9ML7 - chains A and L of the 5 polymer chains in the assembly; structure by electron microscopy, 3.20 A resolution.

Chain A:
Name: Spike glycoprotein
Organism: Severe acute respiratory syndrome coronavirus 2
UniProt: P0DTC2 (SPIKE_SARS2); numbering as in UniProt; present here: 1-676, 680-1213
Chain sequence (1256 residues; numbered 1 to 1259; 3 numbers in that range are skipped by the numbering (no residue carries them; nothing is unmodelled there); the number before each row is that of its first residue):
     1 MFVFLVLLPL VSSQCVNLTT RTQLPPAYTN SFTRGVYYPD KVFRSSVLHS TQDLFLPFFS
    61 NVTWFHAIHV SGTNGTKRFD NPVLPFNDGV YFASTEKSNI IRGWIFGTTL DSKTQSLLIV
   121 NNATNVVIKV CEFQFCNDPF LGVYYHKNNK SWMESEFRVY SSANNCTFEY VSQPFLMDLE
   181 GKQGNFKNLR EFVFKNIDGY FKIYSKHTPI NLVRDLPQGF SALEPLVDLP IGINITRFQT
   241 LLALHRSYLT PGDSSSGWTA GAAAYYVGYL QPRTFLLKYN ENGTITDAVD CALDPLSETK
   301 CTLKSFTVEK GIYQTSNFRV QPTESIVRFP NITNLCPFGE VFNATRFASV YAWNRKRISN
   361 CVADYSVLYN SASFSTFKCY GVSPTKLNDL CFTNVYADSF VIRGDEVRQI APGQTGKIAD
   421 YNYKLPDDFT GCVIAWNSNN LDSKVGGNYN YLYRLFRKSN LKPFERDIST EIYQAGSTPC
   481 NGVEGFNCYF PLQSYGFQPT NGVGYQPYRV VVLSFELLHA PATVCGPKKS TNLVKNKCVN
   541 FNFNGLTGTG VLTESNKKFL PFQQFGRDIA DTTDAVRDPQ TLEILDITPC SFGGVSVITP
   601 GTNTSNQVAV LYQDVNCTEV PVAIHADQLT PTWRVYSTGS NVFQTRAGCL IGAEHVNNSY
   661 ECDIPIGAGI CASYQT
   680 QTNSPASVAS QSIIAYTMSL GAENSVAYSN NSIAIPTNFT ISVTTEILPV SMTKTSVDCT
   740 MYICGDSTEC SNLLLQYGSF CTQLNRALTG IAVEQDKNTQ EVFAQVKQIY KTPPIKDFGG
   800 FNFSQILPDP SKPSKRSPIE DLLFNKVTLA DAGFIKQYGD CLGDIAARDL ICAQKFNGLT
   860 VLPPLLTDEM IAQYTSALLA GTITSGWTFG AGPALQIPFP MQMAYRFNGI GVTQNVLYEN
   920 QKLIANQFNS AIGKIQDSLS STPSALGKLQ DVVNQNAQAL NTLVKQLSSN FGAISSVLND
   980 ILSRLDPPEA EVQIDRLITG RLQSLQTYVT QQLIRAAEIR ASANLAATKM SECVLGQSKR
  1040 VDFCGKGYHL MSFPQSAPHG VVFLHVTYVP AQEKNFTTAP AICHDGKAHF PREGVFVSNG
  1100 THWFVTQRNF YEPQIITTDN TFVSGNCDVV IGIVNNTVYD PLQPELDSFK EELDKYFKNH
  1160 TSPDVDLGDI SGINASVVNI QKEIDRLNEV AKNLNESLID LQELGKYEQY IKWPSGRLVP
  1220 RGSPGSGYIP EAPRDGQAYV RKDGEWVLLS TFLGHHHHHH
Not modelled in the structure: 1-26, 70-77, 144-164, 173-185, 246-262, 623-635, 680-688, 828-853, 1148-1259
Sequence notes: engineered mutation Pro817 (Phe in P0DTC2), Pro892 (Ala in P0DTC2), Pro899 (Ala in P0DTC2), Pro942 (Ala in P0DTC2), Pro986 (Lys in P0DTC2), Pro987 (Val in P0DTC2); expression tag (1214-1259)
Curated features (UniProtKB/Swiss-Prot):
  - region: Asn280 to Cys301 (Putative superantigen), Arg403 to Asp405 (Integrin-binding motif), Asn448 to Phe456 (Immunodominant HLA epitope recognized by the CD8+), Ser816 to Tyr837 (Fusion peptide 1), Lys835 to Phe855 (Fusion peptide 2), Asp1163 to Glu1202 (Heptad repeat 2)
  - site: Arg815, Ser816 (Cleavage)
  - glycosylation: Asn17 (N-linked (GlcNAc...) (complex) asparagine), Asn61 (N-linked (GlcNAc...) (hybrid) asparagine), Asn74 (N-linked (GlcNAc...) (complex) asparagine), Asn122 (N-linked (GlcNAc...) (hybrid) asparagine), Asn149 (N-linked (GlcNAc...) (complex) asparagine), Asn165 (N-linked (GlcNAc...) (complex) asparagine), Asn234 (N-linked (GlcNAc...) (high mannose) asparagine), Asn282 (N-linked (GlcNAc...) (complex) asparagine), Thr323 (O-linked (GalNAc) threonine), Ser325 (O-linked (HexNAc...) serine), Asn331 (N-linked (GlcNAc...) (complex) asparagine), Asn343 (N-linked (GlcNAc...) (complex) asparagine), Asn603 (N-linked (GlcNAc...) (hybrid) asparagine), Asn616 (N-linked (GlcNAc...) (complex) asparagine), Asn657 (N-linked (GlcNAc...) (complex) asparagine), Thr676 (O-linked (GlcNAc...) threonine), Asn709 (N-linked (GlcNAc...) (high mannose) asparagine), Asn717 (N-linked (GlcNAc...) (hybrid) asparagine), Asn801 (N-linked (GlcNAc...) (hybrid) asparagine), Asn1074 (N-linked (GlcNAc...) (hybrid) asparagine) and 5 more in UniProt
  - natural variant: Leu5 (L5F: In strain: Iota/B.1.526), Ser13 (S13I: In strain: Epsilon/B.1.427/B.1.429), Leu18 (L18F: In strain: Beta/B.1.351, Gamma/P.1 and 1 more), Thr19 (T19I: In strain: Omicron/BQ.1.1, Omicron/XBB.1.5 and 1 more; T19R: In strain: Delta/B.1.617.2, Omicron/BA.2 and 4 more), Thr20 (T20N: In strain: Gamma/P.1), Leu24 to Ala27 (sequence variant, change not given here; In strain: Omicron/BA.2, Omicron/BA.2.12.1 and 6 more), Pro26 (P26S: In strain: Gamma/P.1), Gln52 (Q52H: In strain: Omicron/EG.5.1), Ala67 (A67V: In strain: Eta/B.1.525, Omicron/BA.1), His69 to Val70 (deletion: In strain: Alpha/B.1.1.7, Eta/B.1.525 and 5 more), Gly75 (G75V: In strain: Lambda/C.37), Thr76 (T76I: In strain: Lambda/C.37), 79 further natural variant entries in UniProt
  - mutagenesis: His69 to Val70 (Increased incorporation of cleaved spike into virions), Asn121 (N121Q: Partial loss of biliverdin affinity), Arg190 (R190K: Partial loss of biliverdin affinity), Asn234 (N234Q: Increased resistance to neutralizing antibodies), Asn331 (N331Q: Reduced viral infectivity), Asn343 (N343Q: Reduced viral infectivity), Leu452 (L452R: Increased resistance to neutralizing antibodies. Decreases HLA binding to NF9 epitope. Increased binding affinity to human ACE2), Tyr453 (Y453F: Decreased HLA binding to NF9 epitope. Increased binding affinity to human ACE2), Ala475 (A475V: Increased resistance to neutralizing antibodies), Val483 (V483A: Increased resistance to neutralizing antibodies), Glu484 (E484D: Increased replication in human TMEM106B overexpressing cells), Phe490 (F490L: Increased resistance to neutralizing antibodies and human covalescent sera neutralization), 6 further mutagenesis entries in UniProt
Disulfide bonds: Cys131-Cys166, Cys291-Cys301, Cys336-Cys361, Cys379-Cys432, Cys391-Cys525, Cys480-Cys488, Cys617-Cys649, Cys662-Cys671, Cys738-Cys760, Cys743-Cys749, Cys1032-Cys1043, Cys1082-Cys1126
Covalent attachments: N-acetylglucosamine (NAG) linked to Asn282, Asn331, Asn343, Asn603, Asn616, Asn657, Asn709, Asn717, Asn1074, Asn1098, Asn1134
From the paper describing this entry:
  - mutagenesis - R357N, Y396T: decreased binding to M8b-B1

Chain L:
Name: M8b-C10 light chain
Organism: Oryctolagus cuniculus
Chain sequence (218 residues; row label = number of the first residue in the row; a row labelled like 95A-95D holds insertion residues (95A, then the next letters in order)):
     2 QVLTQTPSSV SAAVGGTVTI NCQSSQ
   27A S
    28 VNNNDLAWYQ QKPGQPPKLL IYFVSTLPSG VSSRFKGSGS GTQFTLTISG VQCDDAATYY
    88 CQGGFGCN
95A-95D SGDC
    96 TAFGGGTEVV VKRTVAAPSV FIFPPSDEQL KSGTASVVCL LNNFYPREAK VQWKVDNALQ
   156 SGNSQESVTE QDSKDSTYSL SSTLTLSKAD YEKHKVYACE VTHQGLSSPV TKSFNRGEC
Not modelled in the structure: 109-214
Disulfide bonds: Cys23-Cys88, Cys94-Cys95D

Chain A / chain L interface:
Pairs across the interface - 9 pairs, chain A then chain L:
  Asn439(A) - Phe50(L)
  Asn440(A) - Phe50(L)
  Asn440(A) - Thr53(L)
  Ser443(A) - Tyr49(L)
  Lys444(A) - Tyr49(L)
  Val445(A) - Tyr49(L)  hydrogen bond (backbone-side chain)
  Val445(A) - Pro55(L)  hydrophobic
  Val445(A) - Ser56(L)  hydrogen bond (backbone-side chain)
  Pro499(A) - Tyr49(L)  hydrophobic
Interface residues without a listed pair, chain A (7 interface residues in all): Asn437
Interface residues without a listed pair, chain L (8 interface residues in all): Asn30, Asn31, Leu46

Overview:
The interface between chain A and chain L involves 7 residues on one side and 8 on the other, with 2 hydrogen
bonds. Polar pairs include Val445(A)-Tyr49(L) and Val445(A)-Ser56(L). Covalently linked N-acetylglucosamine:
at Asn282(A), Asn331(A), Asn343(A), Asn603(A), Asn616(A) and Asn657(A) and 5 more. From the paper: R357N and
Y396T of chain A reduce binding to M8b-B1.
Here chain A is Spike glycoprotein (Severe acute respiratory syndrome coronavirus 2) and chain L is M8b-C10
light chain (Oryctolagus cuniculus). Entry 9ML7 (Structure of the SARS-CoV-2 Spike 6P in complex with the
rabbit M8b-C10 Fab) was determined by electron microscopy, deposited together with 9ML4, 9ML5, 9ML8 and 9ML9.
